4FJC - chains F and H of the 8 polymer chains in the assembly; structure by X-ray diffraction, 2.83 A resolution.

[Chain F]
Name: Protein SUS1
Source organism: Saccharomyces cerevisiae
UniProtKB: Q6WNK7 (SUS1_YEAST); residues 1-96 here = UniProt positions 1-96
Sequence (96 residues; row label = number of the first residue in the row):
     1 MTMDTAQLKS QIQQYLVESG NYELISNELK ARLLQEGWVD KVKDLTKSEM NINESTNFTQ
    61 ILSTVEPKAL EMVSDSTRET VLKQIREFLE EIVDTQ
Unresolved in the structure: 1-6, 94-96
Swiss-Prot annotation at these positions:
  - cross-link: Lys68 (Glycyl lysine isopeptide (Lys-Gly) (interchain with G-Cter in ubiquitin))
  - mutagenesis: Glu18 to Gly20 (In sus1-10; dissociates from TREX-2 while leaving its interaction with SAGA intact), Gly37 to Trp38 (In sus1-11; impairs binding to both TREX-2 and SAGA), Val73 to Asp75 (In sus1-12; dissociates from TREX-2 while leaving its interaction with SAGA intact)

[Chain H]
Name: SAGA-associated factor 73
Source organism: Saccharomyces cerevisiae
UniProtKB: P53165 (SGF73_YEAST); numbering as in UniProt (aligned over 1-96)
Sequence (96 residues; each row starts with the number of its first residue):
     1 MRSGDAEIKG IKPKVIEEYS LSQGSGPSND SWKSLMSSAK DTPLQYDHMN RESLKKYFNP
    61 NAQLIEDPLD KPIQYRVCEK CGKPLALTAI VDHLEN
Unresolved in the structure: 1-8, 20-29, 96
Bound ions: Zn2+: Cys78, Cys81
Swiss-Prot annotation at these positions:
  - binding site (Zn(2+)): Cys78, Cys81, His93

[Interface between chain F and chain H]
Residue-residue contacts - 10 pairs, chain F then chain H:
  Tyr15(F) - Ile16(H)
  Tyr15(F) - Tyr19(H)
  Lys30(F) - Asp47(H)  salt bridge
  Lys30(F) - His48(H)
  Ile92(F) - Ile11(H)
  Ile92(F) - Lys12(H)
  Ile92(F) - Val15(H)
  Val93(F) - Gly10(H)
  Val93(F) - Ile11(H)  hydrogen bond (backbone-backbone)
  Val93(F) - Lys12(H)
Also at the interface, not in a pair above, chain F (7 interface residues in all): Glu18, Asn27, Lys43
Also at the interface, not in a pair above, chain H (10 interface residues in all): Glu18, Asp70

[Summary]
Chain F and chain H form an interface of 7 and 10 residues respectively, with 1 hydrogen bond and 1 salt
bridge. Polar contacts include Lys30(F)-Asp47(H) and Val93(F)-Ile11(H). UniProt lists 8 mutagenesis sites on
chain F; 3 Zn2+-binding residues on chain H.
Chain F is Protein SUS1 and chain H is SAGA-associated factor 73, both from Saccharomyces cerevisiae; the
structure, Structure of the SAGA Ubp8/Sgf11(1-72, Delta-ZnF)/Sus1/Sgf73 DUB module, was determined by X-ray
diffraction together with 4FIP and 4FK5 from the same study.
